Entry 6FVJ (X-ray diffraction, 2.60 A resolution); this record covers chain A.

# Chain A
Protein: Thioesterase
Source organism: Mycobacterium tuberculosis
Notes: EC 6.3.2.-
UniProt: A0A045JET3 (A0A045JET3_MYCTX); numbering as in UniProt (aligned over 1-261)
Chain sequence (261 residues; each row starts with the number of its first residue):
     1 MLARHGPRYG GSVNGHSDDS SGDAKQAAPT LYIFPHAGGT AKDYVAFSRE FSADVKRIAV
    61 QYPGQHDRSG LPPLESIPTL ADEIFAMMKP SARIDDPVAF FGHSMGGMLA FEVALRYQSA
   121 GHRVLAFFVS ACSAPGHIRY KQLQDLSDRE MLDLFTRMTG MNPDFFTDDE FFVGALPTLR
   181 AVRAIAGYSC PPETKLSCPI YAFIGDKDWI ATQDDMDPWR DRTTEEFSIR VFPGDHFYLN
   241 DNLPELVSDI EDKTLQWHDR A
Not modelled in the structure: 1-26, 65-72, 156-171, 260-261
Covalently attached groups: hexadecyl dihydrogen phosphate (E9H) linked to Ser-104
Ion coordination: Ca2+: Glu-50 (shared with 2 residues of chain D)
Ligand contacts: hexadecyl dihydrogen phosphate (E9H): His-36, Ala-37, Met-105, Ala-181, Val-182, Ile-185, Ile-210, His-236, Phe-237
What the authors report for this chain:
  - catalytic residues: Ala-37, Ser-104, Met-105, Asp-208, His-236
  - binding site for hexadecyl dihydrogen phosphate: Ala-37, Ser-104, Met-105
  - mutagenesis - S104A: abolished catalytic activity
  - mutagenesis - S104A: abolished binding to TAMRA-FP
  - conformationally variable residues (loop rearrangement): Pro-135 to Asp-145

# Overview
Covalently linked hexadecyl dihydrogen phosphate: at Ser-104. From the paper: catalytic residues Ala-37,
Ser-104 and Met-105 among others; S104A abolishes catalytic activity.
Chain A is Thioesterase (Mycobacterium tuberculosis); the structure, TesA a major thioesterase from
Mycobacterium tuberculosis, was determined by X-ray diffraction (same publication as 6FW5).
